PDB entry 4AJ5 | X-ray diffraction, 3.32 A resolution | chains 1 and R of the 30 polymer chains in the assembly

== Chain 1 ==
Molecule: Spindle and kinetochore-associated protein 3
From: Homo sapiens
UniProtKB: Q8IX90 (SKA3_HUMAN); residues 1-101 here = UniProt positions 1-101
Amino-acid sequence (101 residues; numbered 1 to 101; the number before each row is that of its first residue):
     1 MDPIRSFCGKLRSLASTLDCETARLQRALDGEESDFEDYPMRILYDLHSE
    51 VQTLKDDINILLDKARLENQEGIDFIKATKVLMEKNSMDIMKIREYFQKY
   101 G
Not modelled in the structure: 1, 101
Construct notes: engineered mutation Ile58 (Val in Q8IX90)

== Chain R ==
Molecule: Spindle and kinetochore-associated protein 2
From: Homo sapiens
UniProtKB: Q8WVK7 (SKA2_HUMAN); residues 1-120 here correspond to UniProt positions 2-121 (UniProt number = residue number + 1)
Amino-acid sequence (123 residues; each row starts with the number of its first residue; numbers below 1 keep their minus sign (Gly-1 is residue -1)):
    -1 GHMEAEVDKLELMFQKAESDLDYIQYRLEYEIKTNHPDSASEKNPVTLLK
    49 ELSVIKSRYQTLYARFKPVAVEQKESKSRICATVKKTMNMIQKLQKQTDL
    99 ELSPLTKEEKTAAEQFKFHMPDL
Not modelled in the structure: -1, 35-41, 115-121
Construct notes: expression tag (-1 to 0)

== How chain 1 and chain R interact ==
Pairs across the interface - 7 pairs, chain 1 then chain R:
  Gln26(1) with Ser55(R), hydrogen bond; Gln58(R); Thr59(R)
  Asp30(1) with Gln58(R); Thr59(R)
  Glu32(1) with Ala62(R); Lys65(R), salt bridge
Also at the interface, not in a pair above, chain 1 (4 interface residues in all): Leu29

== In short ==
4 residues of chain 1 and 5 residues of chain R are in contact, with 1 hydrogen bond and 1 salt bridge. Among
the polar pairs are Glu32(1)-Lys65(R) and Gln26(1)-Ser55(R).
Here chain 1 is Spindle and kinetochore-associated protein 3 and chain R is Spindle and kinetochore-associated
protein 2, both from Homo sapiens. Entry 4AJ5 (Crystal structure of the Ska core complex) was determined by
X-ray diffraction.
